6IOW - chains A and B; structure by X-ray diffraction, 1.70 A resolution.

Chain A (and B):
Protein: Phosphotransacetylase
Source organism: Porphyromonas gingivalis (strain ATCC 33277 / DSM 20709 / CIP 103683 / JCM 12257 / NCTC 11834 / 2561)
Notes: chain B of this document is another copy of the same molecule, construct and numbering; everything in this record applies to it too
Reference sequence: B2RK03 (B2RK03_PORG3); numbering as in UniProt (aligned over 2-336)
Amino-acid sequence (340 residues; numbered -3 to 336; the number before each row is that of its first residue; numbers below 1 keep their minus sign (Gly-3 is residue -3)):
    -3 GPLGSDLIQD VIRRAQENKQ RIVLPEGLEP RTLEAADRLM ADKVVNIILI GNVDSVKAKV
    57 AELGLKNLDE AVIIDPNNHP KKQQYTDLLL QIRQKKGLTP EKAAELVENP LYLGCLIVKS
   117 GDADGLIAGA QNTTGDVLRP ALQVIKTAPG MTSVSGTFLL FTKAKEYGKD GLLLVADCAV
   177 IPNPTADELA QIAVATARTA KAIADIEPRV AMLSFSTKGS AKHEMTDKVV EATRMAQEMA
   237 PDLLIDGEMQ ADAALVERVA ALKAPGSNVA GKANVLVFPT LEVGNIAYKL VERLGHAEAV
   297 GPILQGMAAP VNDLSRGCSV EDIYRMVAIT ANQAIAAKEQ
Not modelled in the structure: 336 (chain B: fully traced)
Construct notes: expression tag (-3 to 1)

How chain A and chain B interact:
Residue-residue contacts (79; chain A residue first):
  Thr158(A) with Leu290(B)
  Lys159(A) with His292(B)
  Ala160(A) with Arg289(B); Leu290(B); His292(B)
  Glu162(A) with His292(B), salt bridge
  Tyr163(A) with Arg289(B); Leu290(B), hydrophobic
  Leu169(A) with Leu290(B), hydrophobic
  Pro178(A) with Phe211(B), hydrophobic; His219(B); Met221(B)
  Asn179(A) with Met221(B)
  Leu209(A) with Ile282(B), hydrophobic
  Ser210(A) with Ile282(B)
  Phe211(A) with Pro178(B), hydrophobic; Leu277(B), hydrophobic; Glu278(B); Asn281(B)
  His219(A) with Pro178(B)
  Met221(A) with Pro178(B); Asn179(B); Glu278(B)
  Gln246(A) with Asn281(B), hydrogen bond; Lys285(B)
  Ala247(A) with Lys285(B); Leu286(B), hydrophobic
  Asp248(A) with Lys285(B), salt bridge
  Leu251(A) with Leu286(B), hydrophobic; Arg289(B); Leu290(B), hydrophobic
  Val252(A) with Arg289(B)
  Arg254(A) with Arg289(B)
  Leu272(A) with Leu286(B), hydrophobic
  Phe274(A) with Ile282(B), hydrophobic; Leu286(B), hydrophobic
  Pro275(A) with Glu278(B); Ile282(B)
  Thr276(A) with Met221(B); Glu278(B)
  Leu277(A) with Phe211(B), hydrophobic
  Glu278(A) with Phe211(B); Met221(B); Pro275(B); Thr276(B); Val279(B)
  Val279(A) with Glu278(B); Val279(B); Ile282(B), hydrophobic
  Asn281(A) with Phe211(B); Gln246(B), hydrogen bond
  Ile282(A) with Leu209(B), hydrophobic; Ser210(B); Ala247(B); Pro275(B); Val279(B), hydrophobic
  Lys285(A) with Gln246(B); Ala247(B); Asp248(B), salt bridge
  Leu286(A) with Ala247(B), hydrophobic; Leu251(B), hydrophobic; Leu272(B), hydrophobic; Phe274(B), hydrophobic; Val287(B), hydrophobic
  Val287(A) with Leu286(B), hydrophobic; Leu290(B), hydrophobic
  Arg289(A) with Ala160(B); Tyr163(B); Leu251(B); Val252(B); Arg254(B)
  Leu290(A) with Thr158(B); Ala160(B); Tyr163(B), hydrophobic; Leu251(B), hydrophobic
  Gly291(A) with Gly291(B)
  His292(A) with Lys159(B); Ala160(B); Glu162(B), salt bridge
Other interface residues (no listed pair), chain A (38 interface residues in all): Leu156, Val225, Ala283
Other interface residues (no listed pair), chain B (38 interface residues in all): Leu169, Thr222, Val225, Ala283

Summary:
The chain A/chain B interface involves 38 residues from each chain; the contacts include 2 hydrogen bonds and
4 salt bridges. Polar pairs include Glu162(A)-His292(B), Asp248(A)-Lys285(B) and Gln246(A)-Asn281(B).
Chain A and chain B are both Phosphotransacetylase (Porphyromonas gingivalis (strain ATCC 33277 / DSM 20709 /
CIP 103683 / JCM 12257 / NCTC 11834 / 2561)); the structure, Crystal structure of Porphyromonas gingivalis
phosphotransacetylase, was determined by X-ray diffraction, deposited together with 6IOX and 6IOY.
